2I0I - chains A and D; structure by X-ray diffraction, 2.80 A resolution.

[Chain A]
Molecule: Disks large homolog 1
From: Rattus norvegicus
Notes: fragment: pdz3
UniProt: Q62696 (DLG1_RAT); numbering as in UniProt (aligned over 459-543)
Chain sequence (85 residues; each row starts with the number of its first residue):
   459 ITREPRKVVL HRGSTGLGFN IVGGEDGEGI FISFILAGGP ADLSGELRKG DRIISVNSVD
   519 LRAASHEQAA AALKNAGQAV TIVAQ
Unresolved in the structure: 459-461, 543
From the paper describing this entry:
  - specificity-determining residues: Asn478, Leu494

[Chain D]
Molecule: peptide E6
UniProt: P06463 (VE6_HPV18); residues 2000-2006 here correspond to UniProt positions 152-158 (UniProt number = residue number - 1848)
Chain sequence (7 residues; row label = number of the first residue in the row):
  2000 RRRETQV
Unresolved in the structure: 2000
UniProt features mapped onto this chain:
  - motif: Thr2004 to Val2006 (PDZ-binding domain)

[Interface between chain A and chain D]
Residue-residue contacts (20):
  Thr473(A) - Val2006(D)
  Gly474(A) - Val2006(D)
  Leu475(A) - Val2006(D)  hydrogen bond (backbone-backbone)
  Gly476(A) - Val2006(D)  hydrogen bond (backbone-backbone)
  Phe477(A) - Thr2004(D)
  Phe477(A) - Gln2005(D)
  Phe477(A) - Val2006(D)  hydrogen bond (backbone-backbone)
  Asn478(A) - Glu2003(D)
  Asn478(A) - Thr2004(D)
  Asn478(A) - Gln2005(D)
  Ile479(A) - Glu2003(D)
  Ile479(A) - Thr2004(D)  hydrogen bond (backbone-backbone)
  Val480(A) - Arg2002(D)
  Val480(A) - Glu2003(D)
  Glu483(A) - Arg2002(D)
  Ser491(A) - Glu2003(D)  hydrogen bond
  His524(A) - Arg2002(D)
  His524(A) - Glu2003(D)
  His524(A) - Thr2004(D)  hydrogen bond
  Leu531(A) - Val2006(D)  hydrophobic
Also at the interface, not in a pair above, chain A (14 interface residues in all): Phe492, Ala528
The authors on this interface:
  - residue pairs: Asn478(A)-Glu2003(D), Ser491(A)-Glu2003(D)
  - interface residues, chain A: Asn478(A), Ser491(A)
  - hot spots on chain D (mutagenesis) - R2002G: decreased binding to full-length Dlg

[Summary]
14 residues of chain A and 5 residues of chain D are in contact, with 6 hydrogen bonds. Among the polar pairs
are Leu475(A)-Val2006(D), Ser491(A)-Glu2003(D) and His524(A)-Thr2004(D). The authors report contacts between
Asn478(A) and Glu2003(D) and Ser491(A) and Glu2003(D). From the paper: R2002G of chain D reduces binding to
full-length Dlg; interface residues Asn478(A) and Ser491(A).
Chain A is Disks large homolog 1 (Rattus norvegicus) and chain D is peptide E6; the structure, X-ray crystal
structure of Sap97 PDZ3 bound to the C-terminal peptide of HPV18 E6, was determined by X-ray diffraction
together with 2I04 and 2I0L from the same study.
